PDB entry 6VZ8 | electron microscopy, 3.45 A resolution | chains F and G of the 16 polymer chains in the assembly

Chain F (and G):
Name: Acetolactate synthase small subunit 2, chloroplastic
Organism: Arabidopsis thaliana
Notes: chain G of this document is another copy of the same molecule, construct and numbering; everything in this record applies to it too
Reference sequence: Q93YZ7 (ILVH2_ARATH); residues 1-491 here = UniProt positions 1-491
Amino-acid sequence (491 residues; each row starts with the number of its first residue):
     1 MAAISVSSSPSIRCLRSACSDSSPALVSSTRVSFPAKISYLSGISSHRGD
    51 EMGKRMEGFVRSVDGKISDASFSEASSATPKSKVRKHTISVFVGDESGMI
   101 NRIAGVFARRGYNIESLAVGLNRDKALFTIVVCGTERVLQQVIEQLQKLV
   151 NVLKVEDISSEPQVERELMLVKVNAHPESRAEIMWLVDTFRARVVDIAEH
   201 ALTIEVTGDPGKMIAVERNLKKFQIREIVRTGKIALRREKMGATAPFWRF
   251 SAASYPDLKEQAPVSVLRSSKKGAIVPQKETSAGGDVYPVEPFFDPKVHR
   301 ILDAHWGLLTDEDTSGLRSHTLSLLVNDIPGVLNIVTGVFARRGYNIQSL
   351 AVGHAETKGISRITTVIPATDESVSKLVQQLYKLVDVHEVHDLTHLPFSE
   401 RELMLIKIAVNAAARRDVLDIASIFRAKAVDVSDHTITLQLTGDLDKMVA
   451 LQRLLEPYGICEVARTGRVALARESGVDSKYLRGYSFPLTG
Unresolved in the structure: 1-82, 242-491 (chain G: 1-316, 476-491)
Small-molecule neighbours:
  - valine (VAL), molecule 1: D95, E96, S97, G98, M99, I100, A126
  - valine (VAL), molecule 2: Y112, N113, I114

How chain F and chain G interact:
Contacting residue pairs (77):
  D95(F) - N346(G)  hydrogen bond
  E96(F) - N346(G)
  S97(F) - G344(G)  hydrogen bond (side chain-backbone)
  S97(F) - Y345(G)
  S97(F) - N346(G)
  G98(F) - A341(G)
  N101(F) - N334(G)  hydrogen bond (side chain-backbone)
  N101(F) - T337(G)  hydrogen bond
  N101(F) - G338(G)
  A104(F) - N334(G)
  G105(F) - N334(G)
  A108(F) - G331(G)
  G111(F) - P330(G)
  Y112(F) - P330(G)
  Y112(F) - G331(G)
  N113(F) - D328(G)
  N113(F) - P330(G)
  E115(F) - H354(G)  salt bridge
  S116(F) - V352(G)
  L117(F) - L350(G)  hydrophobic
  L117(F) - A351(G)
  L117(F) - V352(G)  hydrogen bond (backbone-backbone)
  A118(F) - L350(G)
  A118(F) - T466(G)
  V119(F) - S349(G)
  V119(F) - L350(G)  hydrogen bond (backbone-backbone)
  V119(F) - T466(G)
  G120(F) - Q348(G)
  G120(F) - S349(G)
  G120(F) - R465(G)
  L121(F) - Q348(G)  hydrogen bond (backbone-backbone)
  L121(F) - R465(G)
  N122(F) - Q452(G)  hydrogen bond
  N122(F) - V463(G)
  N122(F) - R465(G)
  R123(F) - Q452(G)
  V164(F) - L405(G)  hydrophobic
  V164(F) - V430(G)  hydrophobic
  R166(F) - V430(G)
  R166(F) - Q440(G)  hydrogen bond
  L168(F) - L403(G)
  L170(F) - L471(G)  hydrophobic
  K172(F) - A472(G)  hydrogen bond (side chain-backbone)
  K172(F) - E474(G)  salt bridge
  R191(F) - K428(G)
  D196(F) - R473(G)  salt bridge
  I197(F) - S475(G)
  A198(F) - E474(G)
  A198(F) - S475(G)
  A201(F) - E474(G)
  E205(F) - R401(G)
  E205(F) - T442(G)  hydrogen bond
  T207(F) - Q440(G)
  R226(F) - E356(G)
  E227(F) - E356(G)
  E227(F) - R362(G)  salt bridge
  E227(F) - L471(G)
  I228(F) - A355(G)
  I228(F) - E356(G)
  I228(F) - R362(G)
  V229(F) - R362(G)
  V229(F) - V469(G)  hydrophobic
  V229(F) - L471(G)  hydrophobic
  T231(F) - T466(G)
  T231(F) - V469(G)
  I234(F) - L405(G)  hydrophobic
  I234(F) - A464(G)
  I234(F) - T466(G)
  L236(F) - L405(G)  hydrophobic
  L236(F) - E462(G)
  R237(F) - K407(G)  hydrogen bond (backbone-side chain)
  R238(F) - V430(G)  hydrogen bond (side chain-backbone)
  R238(F) - D431(G)  salt bridge
  E239(F) - D431(G)
  E239(F) - S433(G)
  E239(F) - T436(G)
  M241(F) - S433(G)  hydrogen bond
Also at the interface, not in a pair above, chain F (49 interface residues in all): I100, I114, L127, E167, V195, R230
Also at the interface, not in a pair above, chain G (52 interface residues in all): I329, L333, I347, G353, S399, E402, D434, H435, T438, G467

In short:
The interface between chain F and chain G involves 49 residues on one side and 52 on the other; the contacts
include 14 hydrogen bonds and 5 salt bridges. Polar contacts include E115(F)-H354(G), K172(F)-E474(G) and
D196(F)-R473(G). Chain F binds valine.
Both chains are Acetolactate synthase small subunit 2, chloroplastic (Arabidopsis thaliana). Entry 6VZ8
(Arabidopsis thaliana acetohydroxyacid synthase complex with valine bound) was determined by electron
microscopy together with 6U9D, 6U9H and 6WO1 from the same study.
